4U7U - chains J and L of the 24 polymer chains in the assembly; structure by X-ray diffraction, 3.00 A resolution.

[Chain J]
Name: CRISPR system Cascade subunit CasC
Source organism: Escherichia coli K12
UniProt: Q46899 (CASC_ECOLI); residue numbers follow UniProt; this construct covers 1-363
Sequence (363 residues; row label = number of the first residue in the row):
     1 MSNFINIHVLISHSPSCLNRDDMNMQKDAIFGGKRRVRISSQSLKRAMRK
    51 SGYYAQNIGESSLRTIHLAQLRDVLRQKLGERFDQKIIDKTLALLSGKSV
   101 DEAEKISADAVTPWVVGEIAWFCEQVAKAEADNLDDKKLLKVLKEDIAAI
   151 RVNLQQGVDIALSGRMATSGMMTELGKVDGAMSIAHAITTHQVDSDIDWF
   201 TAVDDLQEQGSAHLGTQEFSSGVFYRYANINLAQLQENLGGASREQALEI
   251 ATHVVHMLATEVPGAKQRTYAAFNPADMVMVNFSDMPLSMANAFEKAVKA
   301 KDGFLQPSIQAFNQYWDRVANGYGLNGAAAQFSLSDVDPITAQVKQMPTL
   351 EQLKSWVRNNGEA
Unresolved in the structure: 98-106, 210-211, 363
From the paper describing this entry:
  - binding site for crRNA (chain L): Lys177, Asp179, Phe200, Val203
  - binding site for crRNA: Asp179
  - self-association interface (contacts with another copy of this molecule): Asp205

[Chain L]
Molecule: crRNA
Sequence (61 nucleotides; row label = number of the first residue in the row):
     1 AUAAACCGGGCUCCCUGUCGGUUGUAAUUGAUAAUGUUGAGAGUUCCCCG
    51 CGCCAGCGGGG

[Chain J / chain L interface]
Contacting residue pairs (49):
  Asn19(J) with G8(L), hydrogen bond to the sugar; G9(L), phosphate contact; G10(L), hydrogen bond to the phosphate
  Arg20(J) with G9(L), sugar contact; G10(L), hydrogen bond to the phosphate; C11(L), salt bridge to the phosphate
  Asp21(J) with G9(L), base contact
  Asp22(J) with G9(L), base contact
  Lys27(J) with G9(L), salt bridge to the phosphate
  Ser40(J) with G8(L), phosphate contact; G9(L), hydrogen bond to the phosphate
  Gln42(J) with C7(L), sugar contact; G8(L), phosphate contact; G9(L), phosphate contact
  Ser43(J) with G8(L), hydrogen bond to the sugar
  Lys45(J) with C6(L), salt bridge to the phosphate; C7(L), salt bridge to the phosphate
  Arg46(J) with G8(L), salt bridge to the phosphate
  Arg49(J) with C6(L), phosphate contact; C7(L), salt bridge to the phosphate
  Ser163(J) with C6(L), sugar contact
  Arg165(J) with A5(L), base contact; C6(L), hydrogen bond to the sugar
  Met166(J) with C6(L), hydrogen bond to the sugar
  Ala167(J) with C6(L), hydrogen bond to the sugar
  Lys177(J) with A4(L), hydrogen bond to the base; A5(L), base contact
  Val178(J) with A5(L), sugar contact; C6(L), sugar contact
  Asp179(J) with A1(L), base contact; A5(L), hydrogen bond to the sugar
  Gly180(J) with C6(L), hydrogen bond to the phosphate
  Trp199(J) with C15(L), sugar contact
  Phe200(J) with C13(L), base contact; C15(L), phosphate contact
  Thr201(J) with C13(L), hydrogen bond to the sugar; C14(L), base contact; C15(L), sugar contact
  Ala202(J) with C13(L), base contact; C14(L), phosphate contact
  Val203(J) with C14(L), hydrogen bond to the phosphate
  Ala212(J) with C15(L), base contact
  Leu214(J) with C15(L), base contact
  Gln234(J) with A1(L), hydrogen bond to the base
  Gly264(J) with C11(L), phosphate contact
  Ala265(J) with G10(L), phosphate contact; C11(L), phosphate contact
  Lys266(J) with C11(L), hydrogen bond to the phosphate
  Thr269(J) with C13(L), phosphate contact
Interface residues without a listed pair, chain J (35 interface residues in all): Leu18, Gly164, Gln267, Arg268
Interface residues without a listed pair, chain L (13 interface residues in all): U12

[In short]
35 residues of chain J and 13 residues of chain L are in contact, with 15 hydrogen bonds and 6 salt bridges.
Polar contacts include Lys177(J)-A4(L), Gln234(J)-A1(L) and Asn19(J)-G8(L). From the paper: a binding site for
crRNA (chain L) at Lys177(J), Asp179(J) and Phe200(J) among others; a binding site for crRNA at Asp179(J).
Here chain J is CRISPR system Cascade subunit CasC (Escherichia coli K12) and chain L is crRNA. Entry 4U7U
(Crystal structure of RNA-guided immune Cascade complex from E.coli) was determined by X-ray diffraction.
